PDB entry 6U0X | X-ray diffraction, 1.86 A resolution | chain A

Chain A:
Name: Thermonuclease
Source organism: Staphylococcus aureus
Notes: EC 3.1.31.1
UniProtKB: P00644 (NUC_STAAU); residues 1-149 here correspond to UniProt positions 83-231 (UniProt number = residue number + 82)
Sequence (143 residues; row label = number of the first residue in the row; note: 6 numbers in that range are skipped by the numbering (no residue carries them; nothing is unmodelled there)):
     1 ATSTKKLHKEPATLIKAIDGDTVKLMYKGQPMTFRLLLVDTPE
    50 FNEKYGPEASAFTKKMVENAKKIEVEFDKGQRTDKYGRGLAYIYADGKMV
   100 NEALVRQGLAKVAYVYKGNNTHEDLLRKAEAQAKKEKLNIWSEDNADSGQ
Disordered / not traced: 1-6, 142-149
Differences from the reference sequence: engineered mutation F50 (Gly132 in P00644), N51 (Val133 in P00644), G117 (Pro199 in P00644), D123 (Gln205 in P00644), L124 (His206 in P00644), A128 (Ser210 in P00644)
Swiss-Prot annotation at these positions:
  - active site: R35, E43, R87
  - binding site (Ca(2+)): D21, D40, T41
Metal / ion sites: Ca2+: D21, D40, T41, E43
Ligand contacts: thymidine-3',5'-diphosphate (THP): D21, R35, L36, L37, D40, E43, D83, K84, Y85, R87, L89, Y113, Y115
Reported in the primary citation:
  - contacts within the chain: K84-D123 (hydrogen bond)
  - binding site for thymidine-3',5'-diphosphate: K84

Summary:
Chain A binds thymidine-3',5'-diphosphate. D21, D40, T41 and E43 coordinate Ca2+. Curated annotation (UniProt)
lists 3 active-site residues and 3 Ca2+-binding residues. From the paper: a binding site for
thymidine-3',5'-diphosphate at K84; contacts within the chain involving K84 and D123.
Chain A is Thermonuclease (Staphylococcus aureus); the structure, Crystal structure of Staphylococcal nuclease
variant Delta+PHS Q123D at cryogenic temperature, was determined by X-ray diffraction (same publication as
6U0W and 6OK8).
